Entry 8JCC (electron microscopy, 3.42 A resolution); this record covers chains D and I of the 10 polymer chains in the assembly.

[Chain D]
Molecule: Histone H2B type W-T
From: Homo sapiens
UniProtKB: Q7Z2G1 (H2BWT_HUMAN); residues 1-152 here correspond to UniProt positions 24-175 (UniProt number = residue number + 23)
Amino-acid sequence (152 residues; row label = number of the first residue in the row):
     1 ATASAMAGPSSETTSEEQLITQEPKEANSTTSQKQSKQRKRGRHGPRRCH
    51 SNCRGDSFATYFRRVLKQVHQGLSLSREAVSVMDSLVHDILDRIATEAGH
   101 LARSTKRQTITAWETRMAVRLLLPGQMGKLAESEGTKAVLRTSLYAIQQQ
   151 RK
Disordered / not traced: 1-55, 148-152

[Chain I]
Molecule: 147-nt DNA strand
Sequence (147 nucleotides; row label = number of the first residue in the row; numbers below 1 keep their minus sign (DA-73 is residue -73)):
   -73 ATCGGATGTATATATCTGACACGTGCCTGGAGACTAGGGAGTAATCCCCT
   -23 TGGCGGTTAAAACGCGGGGGACAGCGCGTACGTGCGTTTAAGCGGTGCTA
    27 GAGCTGTCTACGACCAATTGAGCGGCCTCGGCACCGGGATTCTCGAT
Disordered / not traced: -73 to -55, 62-73

[How chain D and chain I interact]
Contacting residue pairs (8; chain D residue first):
  Arg63(D) - DC-54(I)  salt bridge to the phosphate
  Lys67(D) - DA-53(I)  salt bridge to the phosphate
  Ser74(D) - DC-54(I)  hydrogen bond to the phosphate
  Leu75(D) - DC-54(I)  phosphate contact
  Arg107(D) - DA-34(I)  phosphate contact
  Gln108(D) - DA-34(I)  hydrogen bond to the phosphate
  Thr109(D) - DG-35(I)  phosphate contact
  Thr109(D) - DA-34(I)  hydrogen bond to the phosphate
Also at the interface, not in a pair above, chain D (8 interface residues in all): Lys106
Also at the interface, not in a pair above, chain I (5 interface residues in all): DG-33

[In short]
The interface between chain D and chain I involves 8 residues on one side and 5 on the other; the contacts
include 3 hydrogen bonds and 2 salt bridges. Among the polar pairs are Ser74(D)-DC-54(I), Gln108(D)-DA-34(I)
and Thr109(D)-DA-34(I).
Chain D is Histone H2B type W-T (Homo sapiens) and chain I is a 147-nt DNA strand; the structure, Human
histone H2B variant H2BFWT Cryo-EM structure with 601 DNA sequence, was determined by electron microscopy
together with 8JBX and 8JCD from the same study.
